Entry 7ZDQ (electron microscopy, 3.20 A resolution); this record covers chains A and B.

== Chain A ==
Molecule: Processed angiotensin-converting enzyme 2
Source organism: Homo sapiens
Reference sequence: Q9BYF1 (ACE2_HUMAN); residue numbers follow UniProt; this construct covers 19-615
Chain sequence (620 residues; numbered 19 to 638; the number before each row is that of its first residue):
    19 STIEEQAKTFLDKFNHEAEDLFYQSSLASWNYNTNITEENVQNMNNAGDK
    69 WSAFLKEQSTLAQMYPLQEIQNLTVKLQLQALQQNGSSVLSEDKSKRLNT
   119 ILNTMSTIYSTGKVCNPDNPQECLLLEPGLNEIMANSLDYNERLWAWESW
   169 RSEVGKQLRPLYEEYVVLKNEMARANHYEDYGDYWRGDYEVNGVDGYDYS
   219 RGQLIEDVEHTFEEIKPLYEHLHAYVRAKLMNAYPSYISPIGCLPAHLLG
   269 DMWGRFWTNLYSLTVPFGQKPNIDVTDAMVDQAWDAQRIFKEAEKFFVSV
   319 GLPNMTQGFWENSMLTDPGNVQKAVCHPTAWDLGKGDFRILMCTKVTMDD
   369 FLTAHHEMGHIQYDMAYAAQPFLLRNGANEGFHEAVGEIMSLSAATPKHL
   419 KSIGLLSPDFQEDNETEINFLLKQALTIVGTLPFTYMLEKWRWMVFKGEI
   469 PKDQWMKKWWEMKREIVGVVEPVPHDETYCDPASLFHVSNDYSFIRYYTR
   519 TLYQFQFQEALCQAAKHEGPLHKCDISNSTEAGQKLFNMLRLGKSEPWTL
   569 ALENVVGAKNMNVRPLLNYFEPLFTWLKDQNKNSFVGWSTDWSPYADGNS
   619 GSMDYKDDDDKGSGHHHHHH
Not modelled in the structure: 616-638
Sequence notes: expression tag (616-638)
UniProt features mapped onto this chain:
  - region (Interaction with SARS-CoV spike glycoprotein): Asp30 to Tyr41, Met82 to Pro84, Lys353 to Arg357
  - active site: Glu375 (Proton acceptor), His505 (Proton donor)
  - binding site (chloride): Arg169, Trp477, Lys481
  - binding site (substrate): Arg273, His345, Pro346, Tyr515
  - binding site (Zn(2+)): His374, His378, Glu402
  - glycosylation (N-linked (GlcNAc...) asparagine): Asn53, Asn90, Asn103, Asn322, Asn432, Asn546
  - mutagenesis: Ser19 (S19P: Increases slightly the interaction with RBD domain of SARS-CoV-2 spike protein), Gln24 to Lys26 (Slightly inhibits interaction with SARS-CoV spike glycoprotein), Gln24 (Q24T: Increases slightly the interaction with RBD domain of SARS-CoV-2 spike protein), Ala25 (A25V: Increases slightly the interaction with RBD domain of SARS-CoV-2 spike protein), Thr27 (T27Y: Increases slightly the interaction with RBD domain of SARS-CoV-2 spike protein. In sACE2.v2.2; increases interaction with RBD domain of SARS-CoV-2 spike protein ...), Leu29 (L29F: Increases slightly the interaction with RBD domain of SARS-CoV-2 spike protein), Lys31 (K31D: Abolishes interaction with SARS-CoV spike glycoprotein; K31Y: Increases slightly the interaction with RBD domain of SARS-CoV-2 spike protein), Asn33 (N33D: Increases slightly the interaction with RBD domain of SARS-CoV-2 spike protein), His34 (H34A: Increases slightly the interaction with RBD domain of SARS-CoV-2 spike protein), Glu37 (E37A: No effect on interaction with SARS-CoV spike glycoprotein), Asp38 (D38A: No effect on interaction with SARS-CoV spike glycoprotein), Leu39 (L39R: Increases slightly the interaction with RBD domain of SARS-CoV-2 spike protein), 48 further mutagenesis entries in UniProt
Cystine bridges: Cys133-Cys141, Cys344-Cys361, Cys530-Cys542
Covalent attachments: N-acetylglucosamine (NAG) linked to Asn53, Asn90, Asn546

== Chain B ==
Molecule: Spike protein S1
Source organism: Severe acute respiratory syndrome coronavirus 2
Reference sequence: P0DTC2 (SPIKE_SARS2); residues 319-541 here = UniProt positions 319-541
Chain sequence (246 residues; each row starts with the number of its first residue):
   319 RVQPTESIVRFPNITNLCPFGEVFNATRFASVYAWNRKRISNCVADYSVL
   369 YNSASFSTFKCYGVSPTKLNDLCFTNVYADSFVIRGDEVRQIAPGQTGKI
   419 ADYNYKLPDDFTGCVIAWNSNNLDSKVGGNYNYLYRLFRKSNLKPFERDI
   469 STEIYQAGNTPCNGVEGFNCYFPLQSYGFHPTNGVGYQPYRVVVLSFELL
   519 HAPATVCGPKKSTNLVKNKCVNFGNSGSYPYDVPDYAGSGHHHHHH
Not modelled in the structure: 319-337, 359-363, 387-393, 516-564
Sequence notes: engineered mutation Asn477 (Ser in P0DTC2), His498 (Gln in P0DTC2); expression tag (542-564)
UniProt features mapped onto this chain:
  - region: Arg403 to Asp405 (Integrin-binding motif), Asn448 to Phe456 (Immunodominant HLA epitope recognized by the CD8+)
  - glycosylation: Thr323 (O-linked (GalNAc) threonine), Ser325 (O-linked (HexNAc...) serine), Asn331 (N-linked (GlcNAc...) (complex) asparagine), Asn343 (N-linked (GlcNAc...) (complex) asparagine)
  - natural variant: Gly339 (G339D: In strain: Omicron/BA.1, Omicron/BA.2 and 4 more; G339H: In strain: Omicron/BA.2.75, Omicron/XBB.1.5 and 1 more), Arg346 (R346K: In strain: Mu/B.1.621; R346T: In strain: Omicron/BQ.1.1, Omicron/XBB.1.5 and 1 more), Leu368 (L368I: In strain: Omicron/XBB.1.5, Omicron/EG.5.1), Ser371 (S371F: In strain: Omicron/BA.2, Omicron/BA.2.12.1 and 6 more; S371L: In strain: Omicron/BA.1), Ser373 (S373P: In strain: Omicron/BA.1, Omicron/BA.2 and 7 more), Ser375 (S375F: In strain: Omicron/BA.1, Omicron/BA.2 and 7 more), Thr376 (T376A: In strain: Omicron/BA.2, Omicron/BA.2.12.1 and 5 more), Asp405 (D405N: In strain: Omicron/BA.2, Omicron/BA.2.12.1 and 6 more), Arg408 (R408S: In strain: Omicron/BA.2, Omicron/BA.2.12.1 and 6 more), Lys417 (K417N: In strain: Beta/B.1.351, Omicron/BA.1 and 8 more; K417T: In strain: Gamma/P.1), Asn440 (N440K: In strain: Omicron/BA.1, Omicron/BA.2 and 7 more), Lys444 (K444T: In strain: Omicron/BQ.1.1), 15 further natural variant entries in UniProt
  - mutagenesis: Asn331 (N331Q: Reduced viral infectivity), Asn343 (N343Q: Reduced viral infectivity), Leu452 (L452R: Increased resistance to neutralizing antibodies. Decreases HLA binding to NF9 epitope. Increased binding affinity to human ACE2), Tyr453 (Y453F: Decreased HLA binding to NF9 epitope. Increased binding affinity to human ACE2), Ala475 (A475V: Increased resistance to neutralizing antibodies), Val483 (V483A: Increased resistance to neutralizing antibodies), Glu484 (E484D: Increased replication in human TMEM106B overexpressing cells), Phe490 (F490L: Increased resistance to neutralizing antibodies and human covalescent sera neutralization), Gln493 (Q493N: Reduced host ACE2-binding affinity in vitro; Q493Y: Reduced host ACE2-binding affinity in vitro), Asn501 (N501T: Reduced host ACE2-binding affinity in vitro; N501Y: Increased binding affinity to human ACE2), His519 (H519P: Increased resistance to human covalescent sera neutralization)
Cystine bridges: Cys379-Cys432, Cys480-Cys488
From the paper describing this entry:
  - mutagenesis - L452R/E484Q/Q498H (Kd 23.3nM), S477N/Q498H (Kd 28.7nM): increased binding to RaACE2
  - mutagenesis - L452R/E484Q/Q498H, S477N/Q498H (6.5-fold): increased binding to Processed angiotensin-converting enzyme 2 (chain A)
  - mutagenesis - K417N/E484K/Q498H/N501Y: decreased binding to Processed angiotensin-converting enzyme 2 (chain A)

== Chain A / chain B interface ==
Contacting residue pairs (34; chain A residue first):
  Ser19(A) - Asn477(B)
  Gln24(A) - Asn487(B)  hydrogen bond
  Thr27(A) - Phe456(B)
  Thr27(A) - Tyr489(B)
  Phe28(A) - Tyr489(B)
  Asp30(A) - Lys417(B)  salt bridge
  Asp30(A) - Leu455(B)
  Asp30(A) - Phe456(B)
  Lys31(A) - Phe456(B)
  Lys31(A) - Gln493(B)
  His34(A) - Tyr453(B)
  His34(A) - Leu455(B)
  His34(A) - Gln493(B)
  Glu35(A) - Gln493(B)  hydrogen bond
  Glu37(A) - Tyr505(B)  hydrogen bond
  Asp38(A) - Tyr449(B)  hydrogen bond
  Asp38(A) - Gly496(B)
  Asp38(A) - His498(B)  salt bridge
  Tyr41(A) - His498(B)
  Tyr41(A) - Thr500(B)  hydrogen bond
  Tyr41(A) - Asn501(B)  hydrogen bond
  Gln42(A) - Tyr449(B)  hydrogen bond
  Met82(A) - Phe486(B)  hydrophobic
  Tyr83(A) - Phe486(B)
  Tyr83(A) - Asn487(B)
  Tyr83(A) - Tyr489(B)  hydrogen bond
  Lys353(A) - Gly496(B)  hydrogen bond (side chain-backbone)
  Lys353(A) - Asn501(B)
  Lys353(A) - Gly502(B)  hydrogen bond (backbone-backbone)
  Lys353(A) - Tyr505(B)
  Gly354(A) - Gly502(B)
  Gly354(A) - Tyr505(B)
  Asp355(A) - Thr500(B)
  Arg357(A) - Thr500(B)
Other interface residues (no listed pair), chain A (22 interface residues in all): Leu45, Leu79, Asn330, Arg393
Other interface residues (no listed pair), chain B (19 interface residues in all): Tyr473, Ala475, Gly476
The authors on this interface:
  - residue pairs: Ser19(A)-Asn477(B) (hydrogen bond), Gln24(A)-Asn487(B) (hydrogen bond), Asp30(A)-Lys417(B) (salt bridge), Asp38(A)-His498(B) (water-mediated contact), Tyr41(A)-His498(B) (pi stacking), Tyr83(A)-Asn487(B) (hydrogen bond), Tyr83(A)-Tyr489(B) (hydrogen bond), Lys353(A)-His498(B), Lys353(A)-Gly496(B) (hydrogen bond)
  - hot spots on chain B (mutagenesis) - S477N (Kd 4.0nM): increased binding to Processed angiotensin-converting enzyme 2 (chain A)

== In short ==
Chain A and chain B form an interface of 22 and 19 residues respectively, with 10 hydrogen bonds and 2 salt
bridges. Polar pairs include Asp30(A)-Lys417(B), Asp38(A)-His498(B) and Gln24(A)-Asn487(B). The authors report
hydrogen bonds between Ser19(A) and Asn477(B), Gln24(A) and Asn487(B) and Tyr83(A) and Asn487(B) among others;
a salt bridge between Asp30(A) and Lys417(B); a water-mediated contact between Asp38(A) and His498(B). From
the paper: L452R/E484Q/Q498H, S477N/Q498H and S477N of chain B increase binding to Processed
angiotensin-converting enzyme 2 (chain A); L452R/E484Q/Q498H and S477N/Q498H of chain B increase binding to
RaACE2.
Chain A is Processed angiotensin-converting enzyme 2 (Homo sapiens) and chain B is Spike protein S1 (Severe
acute respiratory syndrome coronavirus 2); the structure, Cryo-EM structure of Human ACE2 bound to a
high-affinity SARS CoV-2 mutant, was determined by electron microscopy.
